3TVU - chain A; structure by X-ray diffraction, 2.40 A resolution.

Chain A:
Molecule: Acetyl-CoA carboxylase
Source organism: Saccharomyces cerevisiae S288c
Notes: EC 6.4.1.2, 6.3.4.14; fragment: Carboxyltransferase domain, residues 1476-2233
UniProt: Q00955 (ACAC_YEAST); numbering as in UniProt (aligned over 1476-2233)
Sequence (769 residues; row label = number of the first residue in the row):
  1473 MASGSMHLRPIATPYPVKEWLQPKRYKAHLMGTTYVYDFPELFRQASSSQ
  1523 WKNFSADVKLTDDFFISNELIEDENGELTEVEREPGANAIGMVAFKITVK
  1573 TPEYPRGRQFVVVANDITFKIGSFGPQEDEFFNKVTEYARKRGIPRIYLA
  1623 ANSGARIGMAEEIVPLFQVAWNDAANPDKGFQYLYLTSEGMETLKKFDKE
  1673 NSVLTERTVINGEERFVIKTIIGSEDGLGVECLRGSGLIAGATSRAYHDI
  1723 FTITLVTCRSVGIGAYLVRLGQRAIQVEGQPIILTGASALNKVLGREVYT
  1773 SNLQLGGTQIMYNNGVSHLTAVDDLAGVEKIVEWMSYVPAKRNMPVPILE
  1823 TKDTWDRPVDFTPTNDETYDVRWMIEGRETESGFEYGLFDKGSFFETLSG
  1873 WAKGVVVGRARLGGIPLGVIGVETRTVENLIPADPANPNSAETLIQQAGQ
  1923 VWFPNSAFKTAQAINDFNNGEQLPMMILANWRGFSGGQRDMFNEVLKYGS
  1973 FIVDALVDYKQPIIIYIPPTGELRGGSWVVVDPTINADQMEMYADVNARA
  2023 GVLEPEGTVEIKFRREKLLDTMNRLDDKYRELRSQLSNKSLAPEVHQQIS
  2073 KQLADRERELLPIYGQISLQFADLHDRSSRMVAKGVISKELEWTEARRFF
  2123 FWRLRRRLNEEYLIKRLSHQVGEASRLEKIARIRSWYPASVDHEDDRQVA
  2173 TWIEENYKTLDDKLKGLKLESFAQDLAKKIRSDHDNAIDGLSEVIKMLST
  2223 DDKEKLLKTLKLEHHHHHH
Disordered / not traced: 1473-1479, 2053-2072, 2196-2241
Differences from the reference sequence: expression tag (1473-1475, 2234-2241); engineered mutation Ser1760 (Pro in Q00955), Leu1762 (Ile in Q00955), Val1765 (Met in Q00955), Gln1919 (Glu in Q00955), Ala1920 (Pro in Q00955), Phe1925 (His in Q00955), Glu2028 (Gln in Q00955), Thr2030 (Met in Q00955), Glu2032 (Gly in Q00955)
Curated features (UniProtKB/Swiss-Prot):
  - binding site (acetyl-CoA): Ala1627 to Ile1629, Gly1998
  - binding site (CoA): Arg1731, Lys2034, Arg2036
  - mutagenesis: Leu1705 (L1705I: Raises KM for malonyl-CoA by a factor of 20), Arg1731 (R1731S: Raises KM for malonyl-CoA by a factor of 15), Tyr1738 (Y1738F: Does not affect catalytic activity), Arg1954 (R1954S: Raises KM for malonyl-CoA by a factor of 70), Glu1994 (E1994Q: Does not affect catalytic activity), Glu2026 (E2026Q: Does not affect catalytic activity), Arg2036 (R2036E: Affects only slightly binding of Co-A)
Small-molecule neighbours: B37 (4-({4-[(2-methylquinolin-6-yl)methyl]piperidin-1-yl}carbonyl)-2-phenylquinoline): Thr1757, Ala1761, Leu1762, Lys1764, Val1765, Leu1766, Ala1920, Val1923, Phe1925, Arg1954, Gly1955, Phe1956, Ser1957, Leu2025, Glu2026, Glu2028, Gly2029, Glu2032
From the paper describing this entry:
  - binding site for B37: Ala1761, Leu1762, Lys1764, Val1765, Glu2026, Glu2028, Gly2029

Summary:
Ligands of chain A: compound B37. UniProt lists 4 acetyl-CoA-binding residues, 3 CoA-binding residues and 7
mutagenesis sites. The paper reports a binding site for B37 at Ala1761, Leu1762 and Lys1764 among others.
Chain A is Acetyl-CoA carboxylase (Saccharomyces cerevisiae S288c); the structure, Crystal Structure of the
humanized carboxyltransferase domain of yeast Acetyl-coA caroxylase in complex with compound 3, was determined
by X-ray diffraction, deposited together with 3TV5 and 3TVW.
